8ZMR - chain A; structure by electron microscopy, 3.50 A resolution.

# Chain A
Protein: Maltose/maltodextrin-binding periplasmic protein, Vesicular acetylcholine transporter, DARPinoff7
From: Escherichia coli (strain K12)
Reference sequence: chimeric construct of P0AEX9, Q16572: residues -343 to 19 from P0AEX9 (MALE_ECOLI) positions 29-391 (UniProt number = residue number + 372); residues 34-524 from Q16572 positions 34-524 (same numbers)
Sequence (1047 residues; row label = number of the first residue in the row; numbers below 1 keep their minus sign (Met-344 is residue -344)):
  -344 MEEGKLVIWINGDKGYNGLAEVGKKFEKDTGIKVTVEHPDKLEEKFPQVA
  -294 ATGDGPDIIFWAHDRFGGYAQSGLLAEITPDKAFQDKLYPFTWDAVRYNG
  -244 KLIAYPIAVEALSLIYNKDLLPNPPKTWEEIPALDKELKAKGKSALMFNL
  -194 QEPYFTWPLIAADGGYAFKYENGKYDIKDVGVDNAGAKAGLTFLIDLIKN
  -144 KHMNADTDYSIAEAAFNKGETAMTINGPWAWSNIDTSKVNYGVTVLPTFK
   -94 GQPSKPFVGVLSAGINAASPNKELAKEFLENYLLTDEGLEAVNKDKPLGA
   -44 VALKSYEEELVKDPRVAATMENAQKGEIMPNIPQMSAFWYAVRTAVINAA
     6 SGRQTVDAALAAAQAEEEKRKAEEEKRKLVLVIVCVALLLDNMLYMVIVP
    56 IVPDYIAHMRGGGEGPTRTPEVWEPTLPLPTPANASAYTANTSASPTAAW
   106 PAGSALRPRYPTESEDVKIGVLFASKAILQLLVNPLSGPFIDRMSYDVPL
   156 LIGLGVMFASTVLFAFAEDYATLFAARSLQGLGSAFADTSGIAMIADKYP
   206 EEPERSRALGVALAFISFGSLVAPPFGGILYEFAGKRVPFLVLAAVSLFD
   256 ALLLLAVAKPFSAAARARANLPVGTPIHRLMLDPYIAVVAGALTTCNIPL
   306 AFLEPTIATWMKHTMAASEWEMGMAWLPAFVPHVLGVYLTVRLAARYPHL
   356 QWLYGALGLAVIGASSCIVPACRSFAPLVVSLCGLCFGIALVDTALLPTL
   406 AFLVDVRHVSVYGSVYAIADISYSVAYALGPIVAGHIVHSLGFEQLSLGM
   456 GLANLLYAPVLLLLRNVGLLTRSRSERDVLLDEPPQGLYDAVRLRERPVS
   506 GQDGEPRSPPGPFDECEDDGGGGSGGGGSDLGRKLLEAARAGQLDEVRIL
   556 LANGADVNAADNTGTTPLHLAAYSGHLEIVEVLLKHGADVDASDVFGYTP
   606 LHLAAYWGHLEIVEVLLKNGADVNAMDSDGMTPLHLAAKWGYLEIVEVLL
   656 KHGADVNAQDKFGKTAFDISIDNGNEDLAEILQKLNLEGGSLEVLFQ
Not modelled in the structure: -344 to 19, 62-121, 266-276, 475-702
Construct notes: initiating methionine (-344); conflict Ile-150 (Val222 in P0AEX9), Val-34 (Ala338 in P0AEX9), Val-29 (Ile343 in P0AEX9), Ala13 (Glu385 in P0AEX9), Ala16 (Lys388 in P0AEX9), Ala17 (Asp389 in P0AEX9); linker (20-33, 525-534); engineered mutation Glu520 (Ala in Q16572)
Small-molecule neighbours: vesamicol (A1LWL): Ile197, Leu218, Ile221, Ser222, Ser225, Leu226, Leu298, Asn302, Leu305, His338, Cys391, Ile394, Asp398, Leu402, Ala424, Tyr428, Tyr432
Reported in the primary citation:
  - contacts within the chain: Ile197-Leu402, Arg210-Tyr417 (hydrogen bond), Arg210-Ala406 (backbone contact)
  - binding site for vesamicol: Ile197, Leu218, Ile221, Ser222, Ser225, Leu226, Asn302, Leu305, His338, Cys391, Ile394, Asp398, Leu402, Tyr428, Tyr432
  - mutagenesis - D398A, D398N: abolished binding to vesamicol
  - mutagenesis - D193N, E309A, D425A: decreased binding to vesamicol
  - mutagenesis - E309Q, D425N: unchanged binding to vesamicol
  - mutagenesis - C391Y: abolished binding to vesamicol (citing earlier work)
  - specificity-determining residues: Tyr50, Met51, Ser225, His338 (proposed by the authors, not directly observed)

# Overview
Ligands of chain A: vesamicol. The paper reports a binding site for vesamicol at Ile197, Leu218 and Ile221
among others; D398A, D398N and C391Y abolish binding to vesamicol; 8 substitutions were tested in all.
Chain A is Maltose/maltodextrin-binding periplasmic protein, Vesicular acetylcholine transporter, DARPinoff7
(Escherichia coli (strain K12)); the structure, Vesamicol-bound VAChT, was determined by electron microscopy
together with 8ZMS from the same study.
